Entry 1WAA (X-ray diffraction, 1.80 A resolution); this record covers chains A and B of the 6 polymer chains in the assembly.

Chain A (and B):
Protein: Titin
From: Homo sapiens
Notes: EC 2.7.1.-; fragment: ig domain, residues 12801-12889; chain B of this document is another copy of the same molecule, construct and numbering; everything in this record applies to it too
Reference sequence: Q8WZ42 (TITIN_HUMAN); residues 1-89 here correspond to UniProt positions 12801-12889 (UniProt number = residue number + 12800)
Sequence (93 residues; row label = number of the first residue in the row; numbers below 1 keep their minus sign (Gly-3 is residue -3)):
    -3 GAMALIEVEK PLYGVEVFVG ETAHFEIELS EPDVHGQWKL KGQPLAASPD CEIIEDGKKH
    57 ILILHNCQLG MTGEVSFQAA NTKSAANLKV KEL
Unresolved in the structure: -3 (chain B: -3 to 0)
Sequence notes: conflict Glu3 (Lys12803 in Q8WZ42), Thr78 (Ala12878 in Q8WZ42)
Bound ions: Zn2+ site 1: His20 (shared with 1 residue of chain E); Zn2+ site 2: Glu22 (shared with 2 residues of chain E); Zn2+ site 3: Asp29 (shared with Asp29(B) of chain B; 1 residue of chain F); Zn2+ site 4: His31 (shared with Asp52(B) of chain B); Zn2+ site 5: Glu48, His61 (shared with 1 residue of chain E); Zn2+ site 6: Glu51 (shared with 1 residue of chain D); Zn2+ site 7: Asp52 (shared with 1 residue of chain F); Zn2+ site 8: Glu88 (shared with 1 residue of chain C)
From the paper describing this entry:
  - conformationally variable residues (loop rearrangement): Asp52 to Lys55
  - contacts within the chain: Glu3-Ser26 (hydrogen bond), Lys6-Glu24 (hydrogen bond), Glu12-Lys87, Val13-Lys85 (hydrogen bond)
  - mutagenesis - V13A, F21A, L84A, V86A: decreased stability (from molecular simulation)
  - mutagenesis - V30A, F73A: unchanged stability (from molecular simulation)

Interface between chain A and chain B:
Contacting residue pairs (8; chain A residue first):
  Met-1(A) - Glu5(B)
  Met-1(A) - Ser26(B)
  Met-1(A) - Lys54(B)
  Pro28(A) - Pro28(B)  hydrophobic
  Asp29(A) - Pro28(B)
  Asp29(A) - Asp29(B)
  Asp29(A) - Gly53(B)
  His31(A) - Asp52(B)  salt bridge
Also at the interface, not in a pair above, chain A (6 interface residues in all): Ala-2, Glu27
Also at the interface, not in a pair above, chain B (8 interface residues in all): Glu27

Overview:
6 residues of chain A face 8 of chain B across their interface; the contacts include 1 salt bridge. The
salt-bridged pair is His31(A)-Asp52(B). The paper reports that V13A, F21A and L84A of chain A, among others,
reduce stability; conformational variability at Asp52(A); 6 substitutions were tested in all.
Both chains are Titin (Homo sapiens). Entry 1WAA (IG27 protein domain) was determined by X-ray diffraction.
